Entry 1GZX (X-ray diffraction, 2.10 A resolution); this record covers chains A and C of the 4 polymer chains in the assembly.

Chain A:
Name: Hemoglobin subunit alpha
Source organism: Homo sapiens
UniProt: P69905 (HBA_HUMAN); residues 1-141 here correspond to UniProt positions 2-142 (UniProt number = residue number + 1)
Chain sequence (141 residues; row label = number of the first residue in the row):
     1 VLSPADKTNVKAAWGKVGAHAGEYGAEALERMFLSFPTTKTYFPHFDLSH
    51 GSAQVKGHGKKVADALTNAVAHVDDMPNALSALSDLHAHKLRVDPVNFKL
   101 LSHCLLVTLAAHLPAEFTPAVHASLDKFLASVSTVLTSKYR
Metal / ion sites: heme Fe: His-87 (together with oxygen molecule)
Ligand contacts: heme / oxygen molecule: Leu-29, Thr-39, Tyr-42, Phe-43, His-45, Phe-46, His-58, Lys-61, Val-62, Ala-65, Leu-66, Leu-83, Leu-86, His-87, Leu-91, Val-93, Asn-97, Phe-98, Leu-101, Val-132, Ser-133, Leu-136
Swiss-Prot annotation at these positions:
  - binding site (O2): His-58
  - binding site (heme b): His-87
  - site: Thr-8, Asn-9 (Microbial infection: Cleavage), Lys-11 (Not glycated), Ala-13, Trp-14 (Microbial infection: Cleavage), Tyr-24, Gly-25 (Microbial infection: Cleavage), Leu-29, Glu-30 (Microbial infection: Cleavage), His-45, Phe-46 (Microbial infection: Cleavage), Asp-47, Leu-48 (Microbial infection: Cleavage), Ser-52, Ala-53 (Microbial infection: Cleavage), Val-55, Lys-56 (Microbial infection: Cleavage), Lys-56 (Not glycated), Gly-59, Lys-60 (Microbial infection: Cleavage), Lys-60 (Not glycated), Lys-90 (Not glycated), Leu-91, Arg-92 (Microbial infection: Cleavage), Lys-99 (Not glycated), Leu-106, Val-107 (Microbial infection: Cleavage), Thr-108, Leu-109 (Microbial infection: Cleavage), Val-121, His-122 (Microbial infection: Cleavage), Ser-133, Thr-134 (Microbial infection: Cleavage)
  - modified residue: Ser-3 (Phosphoserine), Lys-7 (N6-succinyllysine), Thr-8 (Phosphothreonine), Lys-11 (N6-succinyllysine), Lys-16 (N6-acetyllysine), Tyr-24 (Phosphotyrosine), Ser-35 (Phosphoserine), Lys-40 (N6-succinyllysine), Ser-49 (Phosphoserine), Ser-102 (Phosphoserine), Thr-108 (Phosphothreonine), Ser-124 (Phosphoserine), Ser-131 (Phosphoserine), Thr-134 (Phosphothreonine), Thr-137 (Phosphothreonine), Ser-138 (Phosphoserine)
  - glycosylation (N-linked (Glc) (glycation) lysine): Lys-7, Lys-16, Lys-40, Lys-61

Chain C:
Name: Hemoglobin subunit alpha
Source organism: Homo sapiens
UniProt: P69905 (HBA_HUMAN); residues 401-541 here correspond to UniProt positions 2-142 (UniProt number = residue number - 399)
Chain sequence (141 residues; row label = number of the first residue in the row):
   401 VLSPADKTNVKAAWGKVGAHAGEYGAEALERMFLSFPTTKTYFPHFDLSH
   451 GSAQVKGHGKKVADALTNAVAHVDDMPNALSALSDLHAHKLRVDPVNFKL
   501 LSHCLLVTLAAHLPAEFTPAVHASLDKFLASVSTVLTSKYR
Metal / ion sites: heme Fe: His-487 (together with oxygen molecule)
Ligand contacts: heme / oxygen molecule: Leu-429, Met-432, Thr-439, Tyr-442, Phe-443, His-445, Phe-446, His-458, Lys-461, Val-462, Ala-465, Leu-466, Leu-483, Leu-486, His-487, Leu-491, Val-493, Asn-497, Phe-498, Leu-501, Val-532, Leu-536
Swiss-Prot annotation at these positions:
  - binding site (O2): His-458
  - binding site (heme b): His-487
  - site: Thr-408, Asn-409 (Microbial infection: Cleavage), Lys-411 (Not glycated), Ala-413, Trp-414 (Microbial infection: Cleavage), Tyr-424, Gly-425 (Microbial infection: Cleavage), Leu-429, Glu-430 (Microbial infection: Cleavage), His-445, Phe-446 (Microbial infection: Cleavage), Asp-447, Leu-448 (Microbial infection: Cleavage), Ser-452, Ala-453 (Microbial infection: Cleavage), Val-455, Lys-456 (Microbial infection: Cleavage), Lys-456 (Not glycated), Gly-459, Lys-460 (Microbial infection: Cleavage), Lys-460 (Not glycated), Lys-490 (Not glycated), Leu-491, Arg-492 (Microbial infection: Cleavage), Lys-499 (Not glycated), Leu-506, Val-507 (Microbial infection: Cleavage), Thr-508, Leu-509 (Microbial infection: Cleavage), Val-521, His-522 (Microbial infection: Cleavage), Ser-533, Thr-534 (Microbial infection: Cleavage)
  - modified residue: Ser-403 (Phosphoserine), Lys-407 (N6-succinyllysine), Thr-408 (Phosphothreonine), Lys-411 (N6-succinyllysine), Lys-416 (N6-acetyllysine), Tyr-424 (Phosphotyrosine), Ser-435 (Phosphoserine), Lys-440 (N6-succinyllysine), Ser-449 (Phosphoserine), Ser-502 (Phosphoserine), Thr-508 (Phosphothreonine), Ser-524 (Phosphoserine), Ser-531 (Phosphoserine), Thr-534 (Phosphothreonine), Thr-537 (Phosphothreonine), Ser-538 (Phosphoserine)
  - glycosylation (N-linked (Glc) (glycation) lysine): Lys-407, Lys-416, Lys-440, Lys-461

Chain A / chain C interface:
Contacting residue pairs (5; chain A residue first):
  Asp-126(A) / Arg-541(C)  salt bridge
  Lys-127(A) / Arg-541(C)  hydrogen bond (side chain-backbone)
  Arg-141(A) / Val-401(C)
  Arg-141(A) / Asp-526(C)  salt bridge
  Arg-141(A) / Lys-527(C)  hydrogen bond (backbone-side chain)
Also at the interface, not in a pair above, chain A (6 interface residues in all): Val-1, Ala-130, Ser-138
Also at the interface, not in a pair above, chain C (5 interface residues in all): Ala-523

In short:
Chain A and chain C form an interface of 6 and 5 residues respectively, with 2 hydrogen bonds and 2 salt
bridges. Among the polar pairs are Asp-126(A)/Arg-541(C), Arg-141(A)/Asp-526(C) and Lys-127(A)/Arg-541(C).
Ligands of chain A: heme / oxygen molecule.
Chain A and chain C are both Hemoglobin subunit alpha (Homo sapiens); the structure, Oxy T State Haemoglobin -
Oxygen bound at all four haems, was determined by X-ray diffraction.
